3R6L - chains B and E of the 3 polymer chains in the assembly; structure by X-ray diffraction, 1.90 A resolution.

== Chain B ==
Molecule: Caspase-2 subunit p12
Organism: Homo sapiens
Notes: EC 3.4.22.-
UniProtKB: P42575 (CASP2_HUMAN); residue numbers follow UniProt; this construct covers 349-452
Amino-acid sequence (112 residues; numbered 349 to 460; the number before each row is that of its first residue):
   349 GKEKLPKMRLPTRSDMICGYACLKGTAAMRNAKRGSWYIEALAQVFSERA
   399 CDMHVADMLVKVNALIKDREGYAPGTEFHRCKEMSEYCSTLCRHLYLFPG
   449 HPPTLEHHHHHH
Not modelled in the structure: 349-354, 452-460
Construct notes: engineered mutation Ala380 (Thr in P42575); expression tag (453-460)
What the authors report for this chain:
  - mutagenesis - Y420A: decreased catalytic activity on Ac-VDVAD-AFC

== Chain E ==
Molecule: Peptide Inhibitor (ACE)VDVAD-CHO
Amino-acid sequence (6 residues; row label = number of the first residue in the row):
   401 XVDVAD
Modified residues: ACE (acetyl group) at position 401; Asp406 (aspartic aldehyde; ASA)

== How chain B and chain E interact ==
Contacting residue pairs (22; chain B residue first):
  Ala376(B) with Val404(E); Ala405(E); Asp406(E), hydrogen bond (backbone-backbone)
  Met377(B) with Asp403(E); Val404(E)
  Arg378(B) with Val402(E); Asp403(E); Val404(E), hydrogen bond (backbone-backbone); Ala405(E), hydrogen bond (side chain-backbone); Asp406(E)
  Asn379(B) with ACE_401(E), hydrogen bond (side chain-backbone); Val402(E); Asp403(E)
  Ala380(B) with Val402(E)
  Ser384(B) with Asp406(E)
  Trp385(B) with Asp403(E), hydrogen bond
  Gly419(B) with Asp403(E)
  Tyr420(B) with Val402(E); Asp403(E), hydrogen bond (backbone-side chain)
  Ala421(B) with Asp403(E)
  Phe426(B) with Asp403(E); Ala405(E), hydrophobic
Other interface residues (no listed pair), chain B (14 interface residues in all): Ala375, Arg417, Glu418

== In short ==
14 residues of chain B face 6 of chain E across their interface, with 6 hydrogen bonds. Polar contacts include
Arg378(B)-Ala405(E), Asn379(B)-ACE_401(E) and Trp385(B)-Asp403(E). The paper reports that Y420A of chain B
reduces catalytic activity on Ac-VDVAD-AFC.
Here chain B is Caspase-2 subunit p12 (Homo sapiens) and chain E is Peptide Inhibitor (ACE)VDVAD-CHO. Entry
3R6L (Caspase-2 T380A bound with Ac-VDVAD-CHO) was determined by X-ray diffraction, deposited together with
3R5J, 3R6G, 3R7B, 3R7N and 3R7S.
